Entry 8SXF (electron microscopy, 3.92 A resolution); this record covers chains B and C of the 5 polymer chains in the assembly.

# Chain B
Name: Probable carboxyl-terminal protease
Source organism: Pseudomonas aeruginosa
UniProt: Q9HU50 (Q9HU50_PSEAE); residue numbers follow UniProt; this construct covers 38-436
Sequence (403 residues; numbered 34 to 436; the number before each row is that of its first residue):
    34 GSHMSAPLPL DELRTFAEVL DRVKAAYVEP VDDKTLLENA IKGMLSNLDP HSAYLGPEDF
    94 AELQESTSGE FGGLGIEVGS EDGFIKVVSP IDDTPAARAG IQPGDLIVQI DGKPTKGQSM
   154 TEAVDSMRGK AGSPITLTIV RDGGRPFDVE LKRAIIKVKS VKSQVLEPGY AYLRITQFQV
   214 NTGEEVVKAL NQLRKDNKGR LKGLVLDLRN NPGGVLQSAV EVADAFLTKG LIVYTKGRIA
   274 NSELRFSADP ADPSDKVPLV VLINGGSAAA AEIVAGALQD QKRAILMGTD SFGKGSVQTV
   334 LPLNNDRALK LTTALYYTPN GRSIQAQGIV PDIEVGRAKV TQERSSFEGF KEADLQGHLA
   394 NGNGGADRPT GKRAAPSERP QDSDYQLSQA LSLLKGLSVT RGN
Unresolved in the structure: 34-37, 372-409
Differences from the reference sequence: expression tag (34-37); engineered mutation A302 (Ser in Q9HU50)
What the authors report for this chain:
  - mutagenesis - L46A, A50V: unchanged catalytic activity on PA1198
  - mutagenesis - L46K, A50K: abolished catalytic activity on PA1198
  - catalytic residues: K327
  - catalytic residues: H84 (proposed by the authors, not directly observed)
  - mutagenesis - S302A, K327A: abolished catalytic activity
  - mutagenesis - H84A, Q331A: decreased catalytic activity
  - mutagenesis - G246M, F325A: decreased catalytic activity on PA1198
  - mutagenesis - S302A (0.76 +/- 0.16 uM): unchanged binding to TPR repeat-containing protein PA4667 (chain C)
  - catalytic residues: Q331 (citing earlier work)

# Chain C
Name: TPR repeat-containing protein PA4667
Source organism: Pseudomonas aeruginosa
UniProt: P42810 (Y4667_PSEAE); residues 32-575 here correspond to UniProt positions 47-590 (UniProt number = residue number + 15)
Sequence (545 residues; numbered 31 to 575; the number before each row is that of its first residue):
    31 MEDTAVETKA KPEKYGSFSE DSLYSLLVAE LAGQRNRFDI ALSNYVVQAQ KTRDPGVSER
    91 AFRIAEYLGA DQEALDTSLL WARSAPDNLD AQRAAAIQLA RAGRYEESMV YMEKVLNGQG
   151 DTHFDFLALS AAETDPDTRA GLLQSFDHLL KKYPNNGQLL FGKALLLQQD GRPDEALTLL
   211 EDNSASRHEV APLLLRSRLL QSMKRSDEAL PLLKAGIKEH PDDKRVRLAY ARLLVEQNRL
   271 DDAKAEFAGL VQQFPDDDDL RFSLALVCLE AQAWDEARIY LEELVERDSH VDAAHFNLGR
   331 LAEEQKDTAR ALDEYAQVGP GNDFLPAQLR QTDVLLKAGR VDEAAQRLDK ARSEQPDYAI
   391 QLYLIEAEAL SNNDQQEKAW QAIQEGLKQY PEDLNLLYTR SMLAEKRNDL AQMEKDLRFV
   451 IAREPDNAMA LNALGYTLAD RTTRYGEARE LILKAHKLNP DDPAILDSMG WINYRQGKLA
   511 DAERYLRQAL QRYPDHEVAA HLGEVLWAQG RQGDARAIWR EYLDKQPDSD VLRRTIKRLT
   571 GAETP
Unresolved in the structure: 31-43
Differences from the reference sequence: initiating methionine (31)
What the authors report for this chain:
  - mutagenesis - L57A, V87A: unchanged catalytic activity
  - mutagenesis - L57K, V87K: abolished catalytic activity

# How chain B and chain C interact
Residue-residue contacts (32; chain B residue first):
  A39(B) - K44(C)
  A39(B) - Y45(C)
  A39(B) - G46(C)
  P40(B) - K44(C)
  P40(B) - Y45(C)
  P40(B) - G46(C)  hydrogen bond (backbone-backbone)
  L41(B) - S47(C)
  L41(B) - F48(C)  hydrophobic
  L41(B) - D84(C)
  L41(B) - V87(C)  hydrophobic
  P42(B) - Y45(C)  hydrophobic
  P42(B) - F48(C)
  L43(B) - L56(C)  hydrophobic
  L43(B) - E60(C)
  L43(B) - Y75(C)  hydrophobic
  L43(B) - G86(C)
  L43(B) - V87(C)  hydrophobic
  L46(B) - L53(C)  hydrophobic
  L46(B) - L56(C)  hydrophobic
  L46(B) - L57(C)  hydrophobic
  L46(B) - E60(C)
  R47(B) - E60(C)  hydrogen bond (backbone-side chain)
  F49(B) - L57(C)  hydrophobic
  A50(B) - E60(C)
  A50(B) - L61(C)  hydrophobic
  A50(B) - Q64(C)  hydrogen bond (backbone-side chain)
  E51(B) - Q64(C)
  L53(B) - L61(C)  hydrophobic
  D54(B) - Q64(C)
  D54(B) - R65(C)  salt bridge
  K57(B) - R65(C)
  D66(B) - R65(C)  salt bridge
Interface residues without a listed pair, chain C (18 interface residues in all): T82, R90
Interface features reported in the paper:
  - hot spots on chain B (mutagenesis) - L46K, A50K: abolished binding to TPR repeat-containing protein PA4667 (chain C)
  - hot spots on chain C (mutagenesis) - L57K: abolished binding to Probable carboxyl-terminal protease (chain B)

# Overview
14 residues of chain B and 18 residues of chain C are in contact, with 3 hydrogen bonds and 2 salt bridges.
Polar pairs include D54(B)-R65(C), D66(B)-R65(C) and R47(B)-E60(C). From the paper: catalytic residues
K327(B), H84(B) and Q331(B); L46K and A50K of chain B abolish catalytic activity on PA1198; 14 substitutions
were tested in all.
Here chain B is Probable carboxyl-terminal protease and chain C is TPR repeat-containing protein PA4667, both
from Pseudomonas aeruginosa. Entry 8SXF (The C-terminal protease CtpA-LbcA complex of pseudomonas aeruginosa
with the TPR at the high position) was determined by electron microscopy (same publication as 8SXE, 8SXG and
8SXH).
